2GKD - chains B and C of the 3 polymer chains in the assembly; structure by solution NMR.

[Chain B]
Molecule: 11-nt DNA strand
Sequence (11 nucleotides; row label = number of the first residue in the row):
     1 GCATATGATAG

[Chain C]
Molecule: 11-nt DNA strand
Sequence (11 nucleotides; row label = number of the first residue in the row):
    12 CTATCATATGC

[Interface between chain B and chain C]
Residue-residue contacts (26; chain B residue first):
  DG1(B) with DG21(C); DC22(C)
  DC2(B) with DT20(C); DG21(C)
  DA3(B) with DA19(C); DT20(C); DG21(C)
  DT4(B) with DA19(C)
  DA5(B) with DA17(C); DT18(C); DA19(C)
  DT6(B) with DC16(C); DA17(C)
  DG7(B) with DT15(C); DC16(C); DA17(C)
  DA8(B) with DA14(C); DT15(C); DC16(C)
  DT9(B) with DA14(C); DT15(C)
  DA10(B) with DC12(C); DT13(C); DA14(C)
  DG11(B) with DC12(C); DT13(C)

[Summary]
Chain B and chain C each contribute 11 residues to their interface.
Here chain B is an 11-nt DNA strand and chain C is an 11-nt DNA strand. Entry 2GKD (Structural insight into
self-sacrifice mechanism of enediyne resistance) was determined by solution NMR.
